Entry 1XB3 (X-ray diffraction, 1.50 A resolution); this record covers chain A.

Chain A:
Molecule: Azurin
From: Pseudomonas aeruginosa
UniProtKB: P00282 (AZUR_PSEAE); residues 1-128 here correspond to UniProt positions 21-148 (UniProt number = residue number + 20)
Sequence (128 residues; each row starts with the number of its first residue):
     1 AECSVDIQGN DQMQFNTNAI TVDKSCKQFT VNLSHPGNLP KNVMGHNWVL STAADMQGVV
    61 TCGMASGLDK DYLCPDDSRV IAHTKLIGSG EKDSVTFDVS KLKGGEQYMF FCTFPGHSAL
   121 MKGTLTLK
Sequence notes: engineered mutation Cys62 (Asp82 in P00282), Cys74 (Lys94 in P00282), Gly104 (Glu124 in P00282)
Curated features (UniProtKB/Swiss-Prot):
  - binding site (Cu cation): His46, Cys112, His117, Met121
Disulfides: Cys3-Cys26, Cys62-Cys74
Metal / ion sites: Cu ion: Gly45, His46, Cys112, His117

In short:
Gly45, His46, Cys112 and His117 form the Cu ion site. UniProt lists 4 Cu cation-binding residues.
Chain A is Azurin (Pseudomonas aeruginosa); the structure, The D62C/K74C double mutant of Pseudomonas
Aeruginosa Azurin, was determined by X-ray diffraction (same publication as 1XB6 and 1XB8).
